Entry 9KW3 (X-ray diffraction, 1.80 A resolution); this record covers chain A.

[Chain A]
Protein: Vitamin D3 dihydroxylase
Organism: Streptomyces griseolus
Notes: EC 1.14.15.-
UniProtKB: P18326 (CPXE_STRGO); residues 1-406 here = UniProt positions 1-406
Amino-acid sequence (412 residues; numbered 1 to 412; the number before each row is that of its first residue):
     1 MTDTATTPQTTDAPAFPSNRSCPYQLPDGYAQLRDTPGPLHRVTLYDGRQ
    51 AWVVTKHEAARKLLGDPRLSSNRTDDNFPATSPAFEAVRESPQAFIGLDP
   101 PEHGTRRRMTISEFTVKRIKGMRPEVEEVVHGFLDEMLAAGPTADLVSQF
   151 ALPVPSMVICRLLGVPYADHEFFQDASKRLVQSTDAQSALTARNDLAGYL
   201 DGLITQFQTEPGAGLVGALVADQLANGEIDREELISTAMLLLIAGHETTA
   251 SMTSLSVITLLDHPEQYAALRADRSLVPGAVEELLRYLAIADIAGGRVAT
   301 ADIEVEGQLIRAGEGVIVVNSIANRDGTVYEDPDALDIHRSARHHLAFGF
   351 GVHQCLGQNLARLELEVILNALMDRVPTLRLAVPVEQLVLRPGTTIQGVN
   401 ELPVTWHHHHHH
Unresolved in the structure: 1-6, 411-412
Construct notes: engineered mutation A84 (Arg in P18326); variant Q308 (His in P18326); expression tag (407-412)
UniProt features mapped onto this chain:
  - binding site (calciol): T81, R193, S236, I293
  - binding site (heme): H103, R107, R297, H353, C355
  - mutagenesis: R73 (R73A/F/L/V: Increase of the hydroxylase activity and decrease of affinity for both 25-hydroxyvitamin D3 and 1-alpha-hydroxyvitamin D3. Increase of the hydroxylase activity ...), V88 (V88A: Decrease of the hydroxylase activity for both 25-hydroxyivitamin D3 and 1-alpha-hydroxyvitamin D3), L180 (L180A: Decrease of the hydroxylase activity for both 25-hydroxyvitamin D3 and 1-alpha-hydroxyvitamin D3), V181 (V181A: Decrease of the hydroxylase activity for both 25-hydroxyvitamin D3 and 1-alpha-hydroxyvitamin D3), R193 (R193A/Q/K: Decrease of the hydroxylase activity), I293 (I293A: Slight increase of the hydroxylase activity)
Bound ions: heme Fe: C355 (together with lanoconazole)
Residues lining bound ligands:
  - lanoconazole (A1L6Q; (2E)-2-[(4R)-4-(2-chlorophenyl)-1,3-dithiolan-2-ylidene]-2-imidazol-1-yl-ethanenitrile): R73, F85, V88, I96, L180, V181, L240, I243, A244, T248, A291, I293, A294, C355, I396
  - heme (HEM): L64, F95, I96, H103, R107, F114, I159, L240, L241, A244, G245, T248, T249, M252, L285, I290, A291, A294, R297, N320, A347, F348, G349, V352, H353, Q354, C355, L356, G357, A361
Reported in the primary citation:
  - heme coordination: C355
  - binding site for lanoconazole: V88, L240, I243, A244, T248

[In short]
Chain A binds heme and lanoconazole. UniProt lists 4 calciol-binding residues, 5 heme-binding residues and 6
mutagenesis sites. From the paper: a binding site for lanoconazole at V88, L240 and I243 among others; heme
coordination by C355.
Chain A is Vitamin D3 dihydroxylase (Streptomyces griseolus); the structure, Crystal structure of CYP105A1
R84A and lanoconazole complex, was determined by X-ray diffraction, deposited together with 9KW2, 9KW4 and
9KW5.
